3PW0 - chains A and C of the 3 polymer chains in the assembly; structure by X-ray diffraction, 2.91 A resolution.

[Chain A]
Name: DNA polymerase IV
From: Sulfolobus solfataricus
Notes: EC 2.7.7.7
UniProtKB: Q97W02 (DPO42_SULSO); residue numbers follow UniProt; this construct covers 1-341
Amino-acid sequence (347 residues; row label = number of the first residue in the row; numbers below 1 keep their minus sign (His-5 is residue -5)):
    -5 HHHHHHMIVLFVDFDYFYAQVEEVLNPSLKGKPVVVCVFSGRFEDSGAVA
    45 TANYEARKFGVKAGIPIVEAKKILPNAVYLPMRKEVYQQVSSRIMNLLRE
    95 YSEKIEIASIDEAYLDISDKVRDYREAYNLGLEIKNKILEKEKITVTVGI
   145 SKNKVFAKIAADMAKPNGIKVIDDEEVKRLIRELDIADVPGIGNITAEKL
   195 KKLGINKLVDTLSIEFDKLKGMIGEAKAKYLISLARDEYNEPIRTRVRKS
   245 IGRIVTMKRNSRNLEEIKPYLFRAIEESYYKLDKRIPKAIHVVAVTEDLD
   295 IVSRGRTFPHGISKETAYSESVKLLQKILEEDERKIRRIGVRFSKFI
Unresolved in the structure: -5 to 0
Differences from the reference sequence: expression tag (-5 to 0)
Metal / ion sites: Ca2+ site 1: Asp7, Phe8, Asp105 (together with 2'-deoxyadenosine 5'-triphosphate); Ca2+ site 2 near Ala181 (its only coordinating residue here)
Small-molecule neighbours: 2'-deoxyadenosine 5'-triphosphate (DTP): Asp7, Phe8, Asp9, Tyr10, Phe11, Tyr12, Val43, Ala44, Thr45, Tyr48, Arg51, Ala57, Gly58, Asp105, Glu106, Lys159
Swiss-Prot annotation at these positions:
  - active site: Glu106
  - binding site (Mg(2+)): Asp7, Asp105
  - site: Tyr12 (Substrate discrimination)
  - mutagenesis: Asp105 to Glu106 (Loss of function)
What the authors report for this chain:
  - binding site for the 15-nt DNA strand: Ile295, Arg332
  - Ca2+ coordination: Ala181

[Chain C]
Molecule: 13-nt DNA strand
Sequence (13 nucleotides; row label = number of the first residue in the row):
   347 GGGGGAAGGATTC

[Chain A / chain C interface]
Residue-residue contacts - 25 pairs, chain A then chain C:
  Pro184(A) - DC359(C)  phosphate contact
  Gly185(A) - DT358(C)  phosphate contact
  Gly185(A) - DC359(C)  hydrogen bond to the phosphate
  Ile186(A) - DT358(C)  phosphate contact
  Ile186(A) - DC359(C)  phosphate contact
  Gly187(A) - DT358(C)  hydrogen bond to the phosphate
  Gly187(A) - DC359(C)  phosphate contact
  Asn188(A) - DT358(C)  phosphate contact
  Ile189(A) - DT357(C)  phosphate contact
  Ile189(A) - DT358(C)  hydrogen bond to the phosphate
  Thr190(A) - DT357(C)  phosphate contact
  Thr190(A) - DT358(C)  hydrogen bond to the phosphate
  Lys193(A) - DT357(C)  salt bridge to the phosphate
  Lys221(A) - DT358(C)  sugar contact
  Val296(A) - DG355(C)  phosphate contact
  Ser297(A) - DG354(C)  sugar contact
  Ser297(A) - DG355(C)  hydrogen bond to the phosphate
  Arg298(A) - DG354(C)  salt bridge to the phosphate
  Arg298(A) - DG355(C)  salt bridge to the phosphate
  Gly299(A) - DA353(C)  phosphate contact
  Gly299(A) - DG354(C)  hydrogen bond to the phosphate
  Arg300(A) - DA353(C)  phosphate contact
  Thr301(A) - DA353(C)  hydrogen bond to the phosphate
  Lys321(A) - DG354(C)  phosphate contact
  Lys339(A) - DA352(C)  salt bridge to the phosphate

[In short]
17 residues of chain A and 7 residues of chain C are in contact; the contacts include 7 hydrogen bonds and 4
salt bridges. Polar contacts include Gly185(A)-DC359(C), Gly187(A)-DT358(C) and Ile189(A)-DT358(C). Chain A
binds 2'-deoxyadenosine 5'-triphosphate. From the paper: a binding site for the 15-nt DNA strand at Ile295(A)
and Arg332(A); Ca2+ coordination by Ala181(A).
Here chain A is DNA polymerase IV (Sulfolobus solfataricus) and chain C is a 13-nt DNA strand. Entry 3PW0
(Ternary complex of Aflatoxin B1 Adduct modified DNA (AFB1-FAPY) with DNA Polymerase IV and incoming dATP) was
determined by X-ray diffraction, deposited together with 3PVX, 3PW2, 3PW4, 3PW5 and 3PW7.
